PDB entry 7O72 | electron microscopy, 3.40 A resolution | chains Q and R of the 30 polymer chains in the assembly

[Chain Q]
Molecule: Transcription initiation factor IIF subunit alpha
From: Saccharomyces cerevisiae S288C
UniProtKB: P41895 (T2FA_YEAST); residues 1-735 here = UniProt positions 1-735
Amino-acid sequence (738 residues; each row starts with the number of its first residue; numbers below 1 keep their minus sign (Gly-2 is residue -2)):
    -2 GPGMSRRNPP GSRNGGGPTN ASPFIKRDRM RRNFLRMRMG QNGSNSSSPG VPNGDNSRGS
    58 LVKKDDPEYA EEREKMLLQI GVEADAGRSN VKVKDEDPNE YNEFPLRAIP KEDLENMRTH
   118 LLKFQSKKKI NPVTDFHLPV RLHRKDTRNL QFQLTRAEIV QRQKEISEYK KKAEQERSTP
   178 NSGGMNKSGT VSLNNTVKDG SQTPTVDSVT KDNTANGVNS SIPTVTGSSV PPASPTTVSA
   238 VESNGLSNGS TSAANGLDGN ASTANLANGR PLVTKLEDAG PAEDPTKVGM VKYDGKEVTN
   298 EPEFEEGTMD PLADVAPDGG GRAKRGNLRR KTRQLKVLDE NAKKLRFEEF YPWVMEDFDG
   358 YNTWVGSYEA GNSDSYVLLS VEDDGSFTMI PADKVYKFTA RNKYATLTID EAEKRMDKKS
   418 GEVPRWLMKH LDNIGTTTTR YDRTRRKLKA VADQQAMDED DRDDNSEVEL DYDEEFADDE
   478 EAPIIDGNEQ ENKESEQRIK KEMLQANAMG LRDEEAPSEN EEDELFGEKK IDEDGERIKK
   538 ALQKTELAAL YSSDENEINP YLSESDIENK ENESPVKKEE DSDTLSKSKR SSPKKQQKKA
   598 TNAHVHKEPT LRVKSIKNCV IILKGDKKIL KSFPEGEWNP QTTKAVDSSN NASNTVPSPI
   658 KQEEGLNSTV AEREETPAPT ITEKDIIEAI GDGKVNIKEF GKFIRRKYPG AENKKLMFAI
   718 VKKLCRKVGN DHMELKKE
Not modelled in the structure: -2 to 15, 36-93, 169-324, 452-735
Sequence notes: expression tag (-2 to 0)
UniProt features mapped onto this chain:
  - modified residue: Ser198 (Phosphoserine), Thr200 (Phosphothreonine), Ser515 (Phosphoserine), Ser560 (Phosphoserine), Ser562 (Phosphoserine), Ser571 (Phosphoserine), Ser655 (Phosphoserine)

[Chain R]
Molecule: Transcription initiation factor IIF subunit beta
From: Saccharomyces cerevisiae S288C
Notes: EC 3.6.4.12
UniProtKB: P41896 (T2FB_YEAST); numbering as in UniProt (aligned over 1-400)
Amino-acid sequence (400 residues; numbered 1 to 400; the number before each row is that of its first residue):
     1 MSSGSAGAPA LSNNSTNSVA KEKSGNISGD EYLSQEEEVF DGNDIENNET KVYEESLDLD
    61 LERSNRQVWL VRLPMFLAEK WRDRNNLHGQ ELGKIRINKD GSKITLLLNE NDNDSIPHEY
   121 DLELTKKVVE NEYVFTEQNL KKYQQRKKEL EADPEKQRQA YLKKQEREEE LKKKQQQQKR
   181 RNNRKKFNHR VMTDRDGRDR YIPYVKTIPK KTAIVGTVCH ECQVMPSMND PNYHKIVEQR
   241 RNIVKLNNKE RITTLDETVG VTMSHTGMSM RSDNSNFLKV GREKAKSNIK SIRMPKKEIL
   301 DYLFKLFDEY DYWSLKGLKE RTRQPEAHLK ECLDKVATLV KKGPYAFKYT LRPEYKKLKE
   361 EERKATLGEL ADEQTGSAGD NAQGDAEADL EDEIEMEDVV
Not modelled in the structure: 1-37, 145-197, 341-347, 359-400
UniProt features mapped onto this chain:
  - modified residue (Phosphoserine): Ser28, Ser34, Ser56

[Interface between chain Q and chain R]
Pairs across the interface - 131 pairs, chain Q then chain R:
  Asn96(Q) - Lys99(R)  hydrogen bond (backbone-side chain)
  Glu97(Q) - Lys99(R)  hydrogen bond (backbone-backbone)
  Tyr98(Q) - Arg96(R)  hydrogen bond
  Tyr98(Q) - Ile97(R)
  Tyr98(Q) - Asn98(R)
  Tyr98(Q) - Lys99(R)
  Asn99(Q) - Ile95(R)
  Asn99(Q) - Arg96(R)
  Asn99(Q) - Ile97(R)  hydrogen bond (backbone-backbone)
  Glu100(Q) - Lys94(R)
  Glu100(Q) - Ile95(R)
  Glu100(Q) - Arg96(R)  salt bridge
  Phe101(Q) - Lys94(R)
  Phe101(Q) - Ile95(R)  hydrogen bond (backbone-backbone)
  Phe101(Q) - Ile97(R)  hydrophobic
  Leu103(Q) - Glu91(R)
  Leu103(Q) - Leu92(R)  hydrogen bond (backbone-backbone)
  Leu103(Q) - Gly93(R)  hydrogen bond (backbone-backbone)
  Leu103(Q) - Ile95(R)  hydrophobic
  Arg104(Q) - Gln90(R)
  Arg104(Q) - Glu91(R)  salt bridge
  Ala105(Q) - Leu87(R)  hydrophobic
  Ala105(Q) - Gly89(R)
  Ala105(Q) - Gln90(R)  hydrogen bond (backbone-backbone)
  Ile106(Q) - Leu87(R)
  Lys108(Q) - Arg84(R)  hydrogen bond (side chain-backbone)
  Lys108(Q) - Leu87(R)
  Leu111(Q) - Arg84(R)
  Asn113(Q) - Gln138(R)
  Met114(Q) - Glu137(R)
  Arg115(Q) - Phe135(R)
  Arg115(Q) - Thr136(R)
  Arg115(Q) - Glu137(R)  hydrogen bond (backbone-backbone)
  Thr116(Q) - Val134(R)
  Thr116(Q) - Phe135(R)
  His117(Q) - Val134(R)
  His117(Q) - Phe135(R)  hydrogen bond (backbone-backbone)
  His117(Q) - Glu137(R)  salt bridge
  Leu118(Q) - Leu70(R)  hydrophobic
  Leu118(Q) - Tyr133(R)
  Leu119(Q) - Asn131(R)
  Leu119(Q) - Glu132(R)
  Leu119(Q) - Tyr133(R)  hydrogen bond (backbone-backbone)
  Leu119(Q) - Phe135(R)  hydrophobic
  Lys120(Q) - Asn131(R)
  Lys120(Q) - Glu132(R)  salt bridge
  Phe121(Q) - Asn131(R)  hydrogen bond (backbone-backbone)
  Phe121(Q) - Tyr133(R)  hydrophobic
  Ser123(Q) - Asn131(R)  hydrogen bond (backbone-side chain)
  Lys125(Q) - Asn131(R)  hydrogen bond (backbone-side chain)
  Lys126(Q) - Glu130(R)  salt bridge
  Ile127(Q) - Asn131(R)  hydrogen bond (backbone-side chain)
  Ile127(Q) - Tyr133(R)  hydrogen bond (backbone-side chain)
  Asn128(Q) - Tyr133(R)  hydrogen bond
  Pro129(Q) - Leu61(R)
  Pro129(Q) - Tyr133(R)
  Val130(Q) - Leu61(R)  hydrophobic
  Val130(Q) - Ser64(R)
  Leu135(Q) - Leu61(R)  hydrophobic
  Pro136(Q) - Asp58(R)
  Val137(Q) - Asp58(R)
  Val137(Q) - Leu59(R)  hydrogen bond (backbone-backbone)
  Arg138(Q) - Glu49(R)  salt bridge
  Arg138(Q) - Leu57(R)
  Arg138(Q) - Asp58(R)  salt bridge
  Arg138(Q) - Leu59(R)
  Leu139(Q) - Leu59(R)  hydrophobic
  Leu139(Q) - Phe135(R)  hydrophobic
  Leu139(Q) - Thr212(R)  hydrogen bond (backbone-side chain)
  His140(Q) - Leu57(R)  hydrogen bond (side chain-backbone)
  His140(Q) - Ile208(R)
  His140(Q) - Pro209(R)
  His140(Q) - Lys210(R)  hydrogen bond (side chain-backbone)
  Arg141(Q) - Thr207(R)
  Arg141(Q) - Ile208(R)  hydrogen bond (backbone-backbone)
  Lys142(Q) - Val205(R)
  Lys142(Q) - Thr207(R)
  Asp143(Q) - Val205(R)
  Asp143(Q) - Lys206(R)
  Phe149(Q) - Arg200(R)
  Phe149(Q) - Tyr201(R)
  Phe149(Q) - Ile202(R)  hydrogen bond (backbone-backbone)
  Gln150(Q) - Val205(R)
  Leu151(Q) - Asn43(R)
  Leu151(Q) - Tyr201(R)  hydrophobic
  Ile156(Q) - Asn43(R)
  Ile156(Q) - Asp44(R)
  Arg159(Q) - Tyr201(R)  hydrogen bond
  Gln160(Q) - Asp44(R)  hydrogen bond (side chain-backbone)
  Gln160(Q) - Ile45(R)
  Gln160(Q) - Asn47(R)  hydrogen bond
  Glu345(Q) - Glu137(R)
  Tyr348(Q) - Ile208(R)  hydrophobic
  Trp350(Q) - Glu137(R)
  Trp350(Q) - Lys210(R)
  Trp350(Q) - Thr212(R)
  Asn369(Q) - Arg72(R)
  Asp371(Q) - Arg82(R)  hydrogen bond (backbone-side chain)
  Ser372(Q) - Arg72(R)
  Ser372(Q) - Leu73(R)
  Tyr373(Q) - Leu70(R)  hydrophobic
  Tyr373(Q) - Val71(R)
  Tyr373(Q) - Arg72(R)  hydrogen bond
  Tyr373(Q) - Arg82(R)  hydrogen bond (backbone-side chain)
  Val374(Q) - Trp69(R)
  Val374(Q) - Leu70(R)
  Val374(Q) - Val71(R)  hydrogen bond (backbone-backbone)
  Val374(Q) - Leu73(R)  hydrophobic
  Leu375(Q) - Val68(R)  hydrophobic
  Leu375(Q) - Trp69(R)
  Leu375(Q) - Leu70(R)  hydrophobic
  Leu375(Q) - Val134(R)  hydrophobic
  Leu376(Q) - Val68(R)
  Leu376(Q) - Trp69(R)  hydrogen bond (backbone-backbone)
  Leu376(Q) - Val71(R)  hydrophobic
  Ser377(Q) - Gln67(R)
  Ser377(Q) - Val68(R)
  Val378(Q) - Arg66(R)  hydrogen bond (backbone-side chain)
  Val378(Q) - Gln67(R)  hydrogen bond (backbone-backbone)
  Asp380(Q) - Arg66(R)  salt bridge
  Met386(Q) - Trp81(R)  hydrophobic
  Pro388(Q) - Leu87(R)
  Ala389(Q) - Arg82(R)  hydrogen bond (backbone-side chain)
  Asp390(Q) - Arg84(R)  salt bridge
  Tyr393(Q) - Phe135(R)  hydrophobic
  Gly432(Q) - Arg198(R)  hydrogen bond (backbone-side chain)
  Thr435(Q) - Asp199(R)
  Arg440(Q) - Asp199(R)
  Arg440(Q) - Arg200(R)
  Arg443(Q) - Arg198(R)
  Arg443(Q) - Asp199(R)  salt bridge
Other interface residues (no listed pair), chain Q (71 interface residues in all): Pro102, Pro107, Arg153, Glu379, Phe384, Thr433
Other interface residues (no listed pair), chain R (59 interface residues in all): Asn65, Asn86, His88, Leu106, Glu221

[Summary]
71 residues of chain Q and 59 residues of chain R are in contact; the contacts include 36 hydrogen bonds and
10 salt bridges. Polar pairs include Glu100(Q)-Arg96(R), Arg104(Q)-Glu91(R) and His117(Q)-Glu137(R).
Chain Q is Transcription initiation factor IIF subunit alpha and chain R is Transcription initiation factor
IIF subunit beta, both from Saccharomyces cerevisiae S288C; the structure, Yeast RNA polymerase II
transcription pre-initiation complex with closed promoter DNA, was determined by electron microscopy together
with 7O4I, 7O4J, 7O4K, 7O4L, 7O73 and 7O75 from the same study.
